8K04 - chains A and E of the 10 polymer chains in the assembly; structure by electron microscopy, 2.72 A resolution.

Chain A (and E):
Molecule: 2,3-dihydroxyphenylpropionate/2,3-dihydroxicinnamic acid 1,2-dioxygenase
Source organism: Escherichia coli
Notes: EC 1.13.11.16; chain E of this document is another copy of the same molecule, construct and numbering; everything in this record applies to it too
UniProtKB: C3TMW2 (C3TMW2_ECOLX); residues 1-314 here = UniProt positions 1-314
Sequence (314 residues; numbered 1 to 314; the number before each row is that of its first residue):
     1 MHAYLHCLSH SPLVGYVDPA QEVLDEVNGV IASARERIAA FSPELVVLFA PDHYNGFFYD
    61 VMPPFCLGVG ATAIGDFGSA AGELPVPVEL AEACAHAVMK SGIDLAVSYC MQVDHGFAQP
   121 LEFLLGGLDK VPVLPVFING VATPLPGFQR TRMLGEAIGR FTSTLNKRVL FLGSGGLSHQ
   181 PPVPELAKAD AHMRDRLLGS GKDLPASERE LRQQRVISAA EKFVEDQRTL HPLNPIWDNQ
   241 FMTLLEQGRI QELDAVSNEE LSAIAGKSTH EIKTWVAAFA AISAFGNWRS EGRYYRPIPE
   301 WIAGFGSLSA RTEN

Chain A / chain E interface:
Residue-residue contacts (12):
  Ile-236(A) / Glu-89(E)
  Ile-236(A) / Leu-90(E)
  Gln-240(A) / Phe-161(E)
  Gln-240(A) / Thr-164(E)  hydrogen bond
  Gln-240(A) / Leu-165(E)
  Thr-243(A) / Thr-164(E)
  Gln-247(A) / Met-1(E)
  Arg-249(A) / Ser-163(E)
  Arg-249(A) / Thr-164(E)
  Ala-255(A) / Lys-100(E)
  Glu-260(A) / His-96(E)
  Glu-260(A) / Lys-100(E)
Also at the interface, not in a pair above, chain A (10 interface residues in all): Asn-239, Ile-264, Arg-293
Also at the interface, not in a pair above, chain E (10 interface residues in all): Asn-166

In short:
The chain A/chain E interface involves 10 residues from each chain, with 1 hydrogen bond. The hydrogen-bonded
pair is Gln-240(A)/Thr-164(E).
Both chains are 2,3-dihydroxyphenylpropionate/2,3-dihydroxicinnamic acid 1,2-dioxygenase (Escherichia coli).
Entry 8K04 (CryoEM structure of a 2,3-hydroxycinnamic acid 1,2-dioxygenase MhpB in apo form) was determined by
electron microscopy (same publication as 9KTI).
